8GF6 - chains A and E of the 7 polymer chains in the assembly; structure by electron microscopy, 3.10 A resolution.

Chain A:
Molecule: Methyl-coenzyme M reductase subunit alpha
Organism: Methanosarcina acetivorans C2A
Notes: EC 2.8.4.1
Reference sequence: Q8THH1 (MCRA_METAC); residue numbers follow UniProt; this construct covers 1-570
Sequence (570 residues; row label = number of the first residue in the row):
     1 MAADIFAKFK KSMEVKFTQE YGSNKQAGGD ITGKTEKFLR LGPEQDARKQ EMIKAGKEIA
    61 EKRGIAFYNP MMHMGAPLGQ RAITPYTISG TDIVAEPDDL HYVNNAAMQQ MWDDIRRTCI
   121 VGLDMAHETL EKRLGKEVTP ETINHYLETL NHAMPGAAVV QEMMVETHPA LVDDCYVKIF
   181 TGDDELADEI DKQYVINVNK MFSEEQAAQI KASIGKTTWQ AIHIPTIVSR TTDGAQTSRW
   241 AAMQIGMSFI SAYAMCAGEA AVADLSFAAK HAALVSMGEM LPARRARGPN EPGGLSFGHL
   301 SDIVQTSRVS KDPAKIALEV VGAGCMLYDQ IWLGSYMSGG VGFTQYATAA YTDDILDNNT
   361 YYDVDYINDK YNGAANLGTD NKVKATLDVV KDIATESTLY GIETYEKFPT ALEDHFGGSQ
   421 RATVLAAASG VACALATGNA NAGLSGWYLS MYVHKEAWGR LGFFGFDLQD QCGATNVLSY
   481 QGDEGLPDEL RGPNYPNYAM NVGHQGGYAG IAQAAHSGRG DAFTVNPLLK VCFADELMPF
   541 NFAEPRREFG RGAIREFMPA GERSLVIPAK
Disordered / not traced: 1-91, 159-166, 335-343, 570
Modified positions: H271 (N1-methylated histidine; MHS); R285 (5-methyl-arginine; AGM); C472 (S-methylcysteine; SMC)
What the authors report for this chain:
  - conformationally variable residues (order/disorder transition): L333 to Y346
  - post-translational modification sites: R285, C472

Chain E:
Molecule: Methyl-coenzyme M reductase subunit gamma
Organism: Methanosarcina acetivorans C2A
Reference sequence: Q8THH0 (Q8THH0_METAC); residues 1-248 here = UniProt positions 1-248
Sequence (248 residues; numbered 1 to 248; the number before each row is that of its first residue):
     1 MAYEAQYYPG ATSVGANRRK HMSGKLEKLR EISDEDLTAV LGHRAPGSDY PSTHPPLAEM
    61 GEPACSIREA VAATPGAAAG DRVRYVQFAD SMYNAPATPY FRSYFAAINF RGVDPGTLSG
   121 RQIVEARERD MEQCAKVQME TEMTDPALAG MRGATVHGHS VRLQEDGVMF DMLDRRRLEG
   181 GVIIMDKDQV AIPLDRKVNL GKPMSSEEAA KRTTIYRVDN VAFRDDAEVI EWVHRVFDQR
   241 TSYGFQPK
Disordered / not traced: 1

Interface between chain A and chain E:
Pairs across the interface (76; chain A residue first):
  L387(A) - S242(E)
  K391(A) - H234(E)
  K391(A) - D238(E)  salt bridge
  T395(A) - H234(E)  hydrogen bond
  E396(A) - R224(E)  salt bridge
  L399(A) - F223(E)  hydrophobic
  L399(A) - R224(E)
  Y400(A) - R224(E)
  E403(A) - V218(E)
  E403(A) - R224(E)  salt bridge
  E406(A) - Y216(E)
  E406(A) - R217(E)  hydrogen bond (backbone-side chain)
  E406(A) - V218(E)  hydrogen bond (side chain-backbone)
  K407(A) - V218(E)
  P409(A) - Y93(E)
  T410(A) - R162(E)
  L412(A) - M92(E)  hydrophobic
  L412(A) - Y93(E)
  L412(A) - S160(E)  hydrogen bond (backbone-side chain)
  E413(A) - V161(E)
  E413(A) - R162(E)  salt bridge
  F416(A) - H157(E)
  F416(A) - H159(E)  hydrogen bond (backbone-side chain)
  F416(A) - S160(E)  hydrogen bond (backbone-side chain)
  G418(A) - S119(E)  hydrogen bond (backbone-side chain)
  R421(A) - M92(E)
  R421(A) - S119(E)  hydrogen bond
  R421(A) - H159(E)
  S445(A) - F237(E)
  L449(A) - F237(E)  hydrophobic
  Y452(A) - F237(E)  hydrophobic
  Y452(A) - R240(E)  hydrogen bond
  V453(A) - F223(E)  hydrophobic
  V453(A) - V233(E)  hydrophobic
  K455(A) - Y100(E)
  E456(A) - Y8(E)  hydrogen bond
  E456(A) - R18(E)  hydrogen bond (backbone-side chain)
  E456(A) - Y216(E)
  E456(A) - W232(E)
  E456(A) - V233(E)
  A457(A) - R18(E)
  A457(A) - Y216(E)
  A457(A) - F223(E)  hydrophobic
  W458(A) - M92(E)  hydrophobic
  W458(A) - T98(E)
  W458(A) - I215(E)
  G459(A) - T98(E)
  G459(A) - P99(E)
  G459(A) - Y100(E)  hydrogen bond (backbone-backbone)
  R460(A) - D90(E)
  R460(A) - S91(E)
  R460(A) - M92(E)
  R460(A) - T98(E)
  R460(A) - P99(E)
  R460(A) - Y100(E)
  R460(A) - S119(E)
  R460(A) - I215(E)
  L461(A) - Y100(E)
  G462(A) - T117(E)
  G462(A) - L118(E)
  G462(A) - S119(E)  hydrogen bond (backbone-backbone)
  F463(A) - L118(E)  hydrophobic
  F463(A) - S119(E)
  F464(A) - G116(E)
  F464(A) - T117(E)
  F464(A) - L118(E)
  Q471(A) - R240(E)  hydrogen bond
  A474(A) - F237(E)  hydrophobic
  A474(A) - T241(E)
  T475(A) - R240(E)  hydrogen bond (side chain-backbone)
  T475(A) - G244(E)
  L478(A) - T241(E)
  L478(A) - F245(E)
  S479(A) - G244(E)
  Y480(A) - F245(E)  hydrophobic
  Y480(A) - Q246(E)  hydrogen bond
Also at the interface, not in a pair above, chain A (42 interface residues in all): V390, H415, G417, Y448, D467, D470
Also at the interface, not in a pair above, chain E (40 interface residues in all): A97, F101, Y104, D219, I230

Summary:
Chain A and chain E form an interface of 42 and 40 residues respectively; the contacts include 16 hydrogen
bonds and 4 salt bridges. Among the polar pairs are K391(A)-D238(E), E396(A)-R224(E) and E403(A)-R224(E). From
the paper: modification sites R285(A) and C472(A); conformational variability at L333(A).
Chain A is Methyl-coenzyme M reductase subunit alpha and chain E is Methyl-coenzyme M reductase subunit gamma,
both from Methanosarcina acetivorans C2A; the structure, Apo-apo MCR assembly intermediate, was determined by
electron microscopy, deposited together with 8GF5.
